Entry 6V95 (X-ray diffraction, 1.78 A resolution); this record covers chains C and D of the 4 polymer chains in the assembly.

# Chain C (and D)
Protein: Galactose-binding lectin
From: Arachis hypogaea
Notes: chain D of this document is another copy of the same molecule, construct and numbering; everything in this record applies to it too
UniProtKB: P02872 (LECG_ARAHY); residues 1-236 here correspond to UniProt positions 24-259 (UniProt number = residue number + 23)
Amino-acid sequence (236 residues; each row starts with the number of its first residue):
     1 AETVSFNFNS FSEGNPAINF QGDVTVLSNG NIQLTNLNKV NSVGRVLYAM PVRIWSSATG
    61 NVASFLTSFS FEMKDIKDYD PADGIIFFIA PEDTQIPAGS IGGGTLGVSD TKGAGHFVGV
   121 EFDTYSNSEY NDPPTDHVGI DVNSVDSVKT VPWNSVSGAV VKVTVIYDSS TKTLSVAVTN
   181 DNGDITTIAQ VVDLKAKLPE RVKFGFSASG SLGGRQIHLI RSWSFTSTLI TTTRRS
Not modelled in the structure: 233-236
Bound ions: Mn2+: Glu121, Asp123, Asp132, His137; Ca2+: Asp123, Tyr125, Asn127, Asp132
Ligand contacts: QSG ((2R,3R)-N-[(1-{(3S,3aR,6S,6aR)-6-[4-({[(2R,3R)-2,3-dihydroxy-4-oxo-4-{[(2R,3R,4R,5R,6R)-3,4,5-trihydroxy-6-(hydroxymethyl)tetrahydro-2H-pyran-2-yl]amino}butanoyl]amino}methyl)-1H-1,2,3-triazol-1-yl]hexahydrofuro[3,2-b]furan-3-yl}-1H-1,2,3-triazol-4-yl)methyl]-2,3-dihydroxy-N'-[(2R,3R,4S,5R,6R)-3,4,5-trihydroxy-6-(hydroxymethyl)tetrahydro-2H-pyran-2-yl]butanediamide (non-preferred name)): Asp80, Ala82, Asp83, Gly103, Gly104, Tyr125, Asn127, Glu129, Ser211, Gly213, Gly214
UniProt features mapped onto this chain:
  - binding site (Mn(2+)): Glu121, Asp123, Asp132, His137
  - binding site (Ca(2+)): Asp123, Tyr125, Asn127, Asp132
Reported in the primary citation:
  - binding site for QSG: Asp80, Asp83, Ile101, Gly104, Tyr125, Asn127, Ser128, Glu129, Ser211, Leu212, Gly213

# How chain C and chain D interact
Contacting residue pairs (33; chain C residue first):
  Asn9(C) - Lys74(D)
  Ser10(C) - Lys74(D)
  Leu27(C) - Ser28(D)
  Leu27(C) - Asn29(D)
  Ser28(C) - Leu27(D)
  Ser28(C) - Gln33(D)  hydrogen bond
  Ser28(C) - Leu37(D)
  Ser28(C) - Ile217(D)
  Asn29(C) - Asn29(D)
  Asn29(C) - Asn31(D)
  Asn29(C) - Lys74(D)  hydrogen bond (backbone-side chain)
  Asn29(C) - Ile217(D)
  Asn29(C) - Leu219(D)
  Gly30(C) - Lys74(D)
  Gln33(C) - Ser28(D)  hydrogen bond
  Gln33(C) - Asn29(D)
  Leu37(C) - Ser28(D)
  Glu72(C) - Arg221(D)  salt bridge
  Lys74(C) - Asn9(D)
  Lys74(C) - Ser10(D)
  Lys74(C) - Asn29(D)  hydrogen bond (side chain-backbone)
  Lys74(C) - Gly30(D)
  Lys74(C) - Asn31(D)
  Lys77(C) - Ser10(D)
  Gly158(C) - Arg221(D)  hydrogen bond (backbone-side chain)
  Val160(C) - Arg221(D)
  Ile217(C) - Ser28(D)
  Ile217(C) - Asn29(D)
  Leu219(C) - Asn29(D)
  Arg221(C) - Glu72(D)  salt bridge
  Arg221(C) - Gly158(D)  hydrogen bond (side chain-backbone)
  Arg221(C) - Val160(D)
  Arg221(C) - Arg221(D)
Also at the interface, not in a pair above, chain C (17 interface residues in all): Asn31

# In short
17 residues of chain C and 16 residues of chain D are in contact, with 6 hydrogen bonds and 2 salt bridges.
Among the polar pairs are Glu72(C)-Arg221(D), Ser28(C)-Gln33(D) and Asn29(C)-Lys74(D). Ligands of chain C:
compound QSG. From the paper: a binding site for QSG at Asp80(C), Asp83(C) and Ile101(C) among others.
Chain C and chain D are both Galactose-binding lectin (Arachis hypogaea); the structure, Peanut lectin
complexed with divalent N-beta-D-galactopyranosyl-L-tartaramidoyl derivative (diNGT), was determined by X-ray
diffraction together with 6VAV, 6VAW, 6VC3, 6VC4 and 6VGF from the same study.
